7R5V - chains I and L of the 13 polymer chains in the assembly; structure by electron microscopy, 4.55 A resolution (low resolution: residue-level contacts below are approximate; hydrogen-bond / salt-bridge calls are withheld).

Chain I:
Molecule: Centromere protein I
From: Homo sapiens
UniProtKB: Q92674 (CENPI_HUMAN); residue numbers follow UniProt; this construct covers 1-756
Sequence (756 residues; row label = number of the first residue in the row):
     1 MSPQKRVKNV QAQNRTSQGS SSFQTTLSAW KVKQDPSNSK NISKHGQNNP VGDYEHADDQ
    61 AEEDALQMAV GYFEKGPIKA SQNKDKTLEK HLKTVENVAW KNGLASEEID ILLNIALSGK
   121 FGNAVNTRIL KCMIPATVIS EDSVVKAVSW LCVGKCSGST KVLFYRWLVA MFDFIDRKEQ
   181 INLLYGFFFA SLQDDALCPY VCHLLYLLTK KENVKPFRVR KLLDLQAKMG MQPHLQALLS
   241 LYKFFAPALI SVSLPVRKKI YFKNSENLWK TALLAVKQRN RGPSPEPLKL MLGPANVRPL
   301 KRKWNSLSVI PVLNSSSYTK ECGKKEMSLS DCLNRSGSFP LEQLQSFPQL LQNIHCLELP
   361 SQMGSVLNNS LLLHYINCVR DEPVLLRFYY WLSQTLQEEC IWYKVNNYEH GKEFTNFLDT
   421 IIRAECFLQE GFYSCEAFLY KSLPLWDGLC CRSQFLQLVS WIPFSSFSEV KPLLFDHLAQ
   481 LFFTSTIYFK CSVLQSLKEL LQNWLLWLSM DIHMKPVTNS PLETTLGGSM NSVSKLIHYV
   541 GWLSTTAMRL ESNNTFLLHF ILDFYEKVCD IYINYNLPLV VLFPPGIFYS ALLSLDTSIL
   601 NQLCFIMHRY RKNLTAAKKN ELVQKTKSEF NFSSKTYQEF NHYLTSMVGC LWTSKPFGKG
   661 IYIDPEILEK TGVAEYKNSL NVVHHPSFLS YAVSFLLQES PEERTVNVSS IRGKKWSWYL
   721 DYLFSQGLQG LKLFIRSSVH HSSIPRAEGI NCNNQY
Disordered / not traced: 1-307, 316-336, 405-410, 510-528, 618-633, 653-683, 699-715, 746-756

Chain L:
Molecule: Centromere protein L
From: Homo sapiens
UniProtKB: Q8N0S6 (CENPL_HUMAN); residues 1-344 here = UniProt positions 1-344
Sequence (344 residues; row label = number of the first residue in the row):
     1 MDSYSAPEST PSASSRPEDY FIGATPLQKR LESVRKQSSF ILTPPRRKIP QCSQLQEDVD
    61 PQKVAFLLHK QWTLYSLTPL YKFSYSNLKE YSRLLNAFIV AEKQKGLAVE VGEDFNIKVI
   121 FSTLLGMKGT QRDPEAFLVQ IVSKSQLPSE NREGKVLWTG WFCCVFGDSL LETVSEDFTC
   181 LPLFLANGAE SNTAIIGTWF QKTFDCYFSP LAINAFNLSW MAAMWTACKM DHYVATTEFL
   241 WSVPCSPQSL DISFAIHPED AKALWDSVHK TPGEVTQEEV DLFMDCLYSH FHRHFKIHLS
   301 ATRLVRVSTS VASAHTDGKI KILCHKYLIG VLAYLTELAI FQIE
Disordered / not traced: 1-25, 104-115, 145-154
Swiss-Prot annotation at these positions:
  - modified residue: Ser39 (Phosphoserine), Thr43 (Phosphothreonine), Ser53 (Phosphoserine)

How chain I and chain L interact:
Pairs across the interface (32):
  Ser361(I) - Asp205(L)
  Gln362(I) - Lys202(L)
  Gln362(I) - Asp205(L)
  Met363(I) - Asp205(L)
  Glu382(I) - Pro26(L)
  Glu382(I) - Leu27(L)
  Glu382(I) - Ser175(L)
  Pro383(I) - Asp177(L)
  Pro383(I) - Phe178(L)
  Leu385(I) - Gln28(L)
  Leu386(I) - Thr173(L)
  Arg387(I) - Tyr81(L)
  Arg387(I) - Phe178(L)
  Arg387(I) - Asp205(L)
  Tyr389(I) - Glu32(L)
  Tyr389(I) - Arg35(L)
  Tyr390(I) - Thr78(L)
  Tyr390(I) - Pro79(L)
  Tyr390(I) - Leu170(L)
  Tyr390(I) - Ile343(L)
  Trp391(I) - Asp205(L)
  Trp391(I) - Tyr207(L)
  Gln394(I) - Thr78(L)
  Gln394(I) - Tyr207(L)
  Gln394(I) - Phe208(L)
  Gln394(I) - Ser209(L)
  Thr395(I) - Tyr207(L)
  Tyr433(I) - Gln28(L)
  Tyr433(I) - Glu32(L)
  Tyr440(I) - Lys36(L)
  Glu469(I) - Lys36(L)
  Leu473(I) - Lys36(L)
Interface residues without a listed pair, chain I (20 interface residues in all): Asn314, Glu398, Val470
Interface residues without a listed pair, chain L (22 interface residues in all): Leu31, Ser76

Summary:
Chain I and chain L form an interface of 20 and 22 residues respectively.
Chain I is Centromere protein I and chain L is Centromere protein L, both from Homo sapiens; the structure,
Structure of the human CCAN CENP-A alpha-satellite complex, was determined by electron microscopy together
with 7PB4, 7PB8, 7PII, 7PKN, 7R5R, 7R5S, 7YWX and 7YYH from the same study.
